PDB entry 7VV3 | electron microscopy, 2.97 A resolution | chains A and B of the 5 polymer chains in the assembly

[Chain A]
Protein: Guanine nucleotide-binding protein G(i) subunit alpha-1
Source organism: Homo sapiens
UniProtKB: P63096 (GNAI1_HUMAN); residue numbers follow UniProt; this construct covers 1-354
Amino-acid sequence (354 residues; each row starts with the number of its first residue):
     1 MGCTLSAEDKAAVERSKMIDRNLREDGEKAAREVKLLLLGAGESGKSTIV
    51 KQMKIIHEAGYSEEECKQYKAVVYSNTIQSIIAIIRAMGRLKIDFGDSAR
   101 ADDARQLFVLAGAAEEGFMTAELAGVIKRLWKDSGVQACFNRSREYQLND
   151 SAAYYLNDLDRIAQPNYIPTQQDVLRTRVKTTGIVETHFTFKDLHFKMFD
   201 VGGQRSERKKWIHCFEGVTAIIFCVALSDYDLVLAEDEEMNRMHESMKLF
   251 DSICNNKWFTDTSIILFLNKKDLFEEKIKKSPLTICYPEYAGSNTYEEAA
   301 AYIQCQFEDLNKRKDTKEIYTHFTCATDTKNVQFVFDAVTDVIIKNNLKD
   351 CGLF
Disordered / not traced: 1-3, 56-181, 234-240
Swiss-Prot annotation at these positions:
  - region: Lys35 to Thr48 (G1 motif), Asp173 to Thr181 (G2 motif), Phe196 to Arg205 (G3 motif), Ile265 to Asp272 (G4 motif), Thr324 to Thr329 (G5 motif)
  - binding site (GTP): Glu43 to Thr48, Ser151, Leu175 to Thr181, Asp200 to Gln204, Asn269 to Asp272, Ala326
  - binding site (Mg(2+)): Ser47, Thr181
  - modified residue: Arg178 (ADP-ribosylarginine), Gln204 (Deamidated glutamine), Cys351 (ADP-ribosylcysteine)
  - lipidation: Gly2 (N-myristoyl glycine), Cys3 (S-palmitoyl cysteine)
  - natural variant: Gly40 (G40C: In NEDHISB; G40R: In NEDHISB), Gly45 (G45D: In NEDHISB), Thr48 (T48I: In NEDHISB; T48K: In NEDHISB), Gln52 (Q52P: In NEDHISB), Ser75 (deletion: In NEDHISB; uncertain significance), Gln172 (deletion: In NEDHISB), Asp173 (D173V: In NEDHISB), Glu186 to Phe189 (deletion: In NEDHISB; uncertain significance), Cys224 (C224Y: In NEDHISB), Lys270 (K270N: In NEDHISB; K270R: In NEDHISB), Asp272 (D272G: In NEDHISB), Ala326 (A326P: In NEDHISB), 1 further natural variant entry in UniProt
  - mutagenesis: Gly42 (G42R: Abolishes switch to an activated conformation and dissociation from beta and gamma subunits upon GTP binding. Abolishes interaction with RGS family members), Glu116 (E116L: Enhances interaction (inactive GDP-bound) with RGS14), Gln147 (Q147L: Enhances interaction (inactive GDP-bound) with RGS14), Glu245 (E245L: Enhances interaction (inactive GDP-bound) with RGS14)

[Chain B]
Protein: Guanine nucleotide-binding protein G(I)/G(S)/G(T) subunit beta-1
Source organism: Homo sapiens
UniProtKB: P62873 (GBB1_HUMAN); residue numbers follow UniProt; this construct covers 2-340
Amino-acid sequence (358 residues; each row starts with the number of its first residue; numbers below 1 keep their minus sign (Met-17 is residue -17)):
   -17 MHHHHHHLEVLFQGPGSSGSELDQLRQEAEQLKNQIRDARKACADATLSQ
    33 ITNNIDPVGRIQMRTRRTLRGHLAKIYAMHWGTDSRLLVSASQDGKLIIW
    83 DSYTTNKVHAIPLRSSWVMTCAYAPSGNYVACGGLDNICSIYNLKTREGN
   133 VRVSRELAGHTGYLSCCRFLDDNQIVTSSGDTTCALWDIETGQQTTTFTG
   183 HTGDVMSLSLAPDTRLFVSGACDASAKLWDVREGMCRQTFTGHESDINAI
   233 CFFPNGNAFATGSDDATCRLFDLRADQELMTYSHDNIICGITSVSFSKSG
   283 RLLLAGYDDFNCNVWDALKADRAGVLAGHDNRVSCLGVTDDGMAVATGSW
   333 DSFLKIWN
Disordered / not traced: -17 to 1
Disulfides: Cys121-Cys149
Sequence notes: initiating methionine (-17); expression tag (-16 to 1)
Swiss-Prot annotation at these positions:
  - modified residue: Ser2 (N-acetylserine), His266 (Phosphohistidine)
  - natural variant: Leu30 (L30F: In MRD42; uncertain significance), Arg52 (R52G: In MRD42), Gly64 (G64V: In MRD42), Asp76 (D76E: In MRD42; D76G: In MRD42), Gly77 (G77S: In MRD42), Lys78 (K78R: In MRD42), Ile80 (I80N: In MRD42; I80T: In MRD42), His91 (H91R: In MRD42; uncertain significance), Ala92 (A92T: In MRD42), Pro94 (P94S: In MRD42), Leu95 (L95P: In MRD42), Arg96 (R96L: In MRD42), 5 further natural variant entries in UniProt

[Interface between chain A and chain B]
Pairs across the interface - 50 pairs, chain A then chain B:
  Val13(A) - Asn88(B)
  Arg15(A) - Val90(B)  hydrogen bond (side chain-backbone)
  Arg15(A) - His91(B)
  Ser16(A) - Asn88(B)
  Ser16(A) - Lys89(B)  hydrogen bond (side chain-backbone)
  Ile19(A) - Lys89(B)
  Ile19(A) - Ala92(B)  hydrophobic
  Asp20(A) - Lys89(B)  salt bridge
  Leu23(A) - Gly53(B)
  Leu23(A) - Leu55(B)
  Leu23(A) - Lys78(B)
  Leu23(A) - Ile80(B)  hydrophobic
  Leu23(A) - Lys89(B)
  Asp26(A) - Lys78(B)  salt bridge
  Gly27(A) - Leu55(B)
  Thr182(A) - Asp118(B)
  Thr182(A) - Asn119(B)  hydrogen bond
  Gly183(A) - Leu117(B)
  Gly183(A) - Asn119(B)
  Ile184(A) - Trp99(B)
  Ile184(A) - Leu117(B)
  Glu186(A) - Trp99(B)  hydrogen bond
  Phe199(A) - Trp99(B)  hydrophobic
  Gln204(A) - Tyr145(B)
  Ser206(A) - Tyr145(B)
  Ser206(A) - Gly162(B)
  Ser206(A) - Asp186(B)
  Glu207(A) - Asp186(B)
  Glu207(A) - Cys204(B)  hydrogen bond
  Glu207(A) - Asp228(B)
  Lys210(A) - Met101(B)
  Lys210(A) - Tyr145(B)
  Lys210(A) - Met188(B)
  Lys210(A) - Cys204(B)
  Lys210(A) - Asp228(B)
  Lys210(A) - Asn230(B)  hydrogen bond
  Lys210(A) - Asp246(B)  salt bridge
  Trp211(A) - Leu117(B)  hydrophobic
  Trp211(A) - Tyr145(B)
  His213(A) - Lys57(B)  hydrogen bond (backbone-side chain)
  His213(A) - Tyr59(B)  hydrogen bond
  His213(A) - Trp332(B)
  Cys214(A) - Tyr59(B)
  Cys214(A) - Gln75(B)
  Cys214(A) - Trp99(B)
  Phe215(A) - Trp99(B)  hydrophobic
  Phe215(A) - Leu117(B)  hydrophobic
  Glu216(A) - Lys57(B)  salt bridge
  Trp258(A) - Arg314(B)
  Trp258(A) - Trp332(B)  hydrophobic
Also at the interface, not in a pair above, chain A (25 interface residues in all): Ala12, Arg205
Also at the interface, not in a pair above, chain B (28 interface residues in all): Thr87

[Summary]
The interface between chain A and chain B involves 25 residues on one side and 28 on the other, with 8
hydrogen bonds and 4 salt bridges. Among the polar pairs are Asp20(A)-Lys89(B), Asp26(A)-Lys78(B) and
Lys210(A)-Asp246(B).
Here chain A is Guanine nucleotide-binding protein G(i) subunit alpha-1 and chain B is Guanine
nucleotide-binding protein G(I)/G(S)/G(T) subunit beta-1, both from Homo sapiens. Entry 7VV3 (Cryo-EM
structure of pseudoallergen receptor MRGPRX2 complex with linear cortistatin-14) was determined by electron
microscopy, deposited together with 7VDH, 7VDL, 7VDM, 7VUY, 7VUZ, 7VV0, 7VV4 and 7VV5.
